Entry 8FOI (electron microscopy, 2.50 A resolution); this record covers chains J and K of the 9 polymer chains in the assembly.

== Chain J ==
Name: Heavy Chain of 8E3 Fab
From: Mus musculus
Notes: antibody fragment or engineered binder
Amino-acid sequence (223 residues; each row starts with the number of its first residue; a row labelled like 82A-82C holds insertion residues (82A, then the next letters in order)):
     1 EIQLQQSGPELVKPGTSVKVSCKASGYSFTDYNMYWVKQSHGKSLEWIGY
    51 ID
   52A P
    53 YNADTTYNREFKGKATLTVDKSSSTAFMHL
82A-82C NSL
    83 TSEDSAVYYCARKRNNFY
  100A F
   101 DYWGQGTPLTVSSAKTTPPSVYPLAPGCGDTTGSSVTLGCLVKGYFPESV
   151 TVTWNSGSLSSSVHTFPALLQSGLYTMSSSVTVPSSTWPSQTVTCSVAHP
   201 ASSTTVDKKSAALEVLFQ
Not modelled in the structure: 113-218
Cystine bridges: Cys-22/Cys-92

== Chain K ==
Name: Light Chain of 8E3-Fab
From: Mus musculus
Notes: antibody fragment or engineered binder
Amino-acid sequence (213 residues; each row starts with the number of its first residue):
     1 YIVMTQSPKSMSMSLGERVTLSCRASEYVGSYVSWYQQKPEQSPKLLIYG
    51 ASNRYTGVPDRFAGSGSATDFTLTITSVQAEDLADYHCGQTYNYPTFGGG
   101 TKLEIKRADAAPTVSIFPPSSEQLTSGGASVVCFLNNFYPKDINVKWKID
   151 GSERQNGVLNSWTDQDSKDSTYSMSSTLTLTKDEYERHNSYTCEATHKTS
   201 TSPIVKSFNRNEC
Not modelled in the structure: 106-213
Cystine bridges: Cys-23/Cys-88

== How chain J and chain K interact ==
Pairs across the interface (35):
  Tyr-35(J) with Pro-95(K), hydrophobic
  Gln-39(J) with Gln-38(K), hydrogen bond; His-87(K)
  Ser-44(J) with Phe-97(K), hydrogen bond (side chain-backbone); Gly-98(K), hydrogen bond (side chain-backbone)
  Leu-45(J) with Phe-97(K)
  Trp-47(J) with Tyr-94(K), hydrophobic; Pro-95(K)
  Thr-58(J) with Tyr-94(K)
  Asn-60(J) with Tyr-1(K)
  Arg-61(J) with Tyr-1(K), hydrogen bond (backbone-side chain)
  Tyr-91(J) with Gln-38(K), hydrogen bond; Gln-42(K); Ser-43(K)
  Lys-95(J) with Thr-91(K)
  Asn-98(J) with Tyr-32(K); Thr-91(K), hydrogen bond (backbone-side chain)
  Phe-99(J) with Ser-31(K); Tyr-32(K), hydrophobic; Ser-34(K); Gly-50(K); Thr-91(K), hydrogen bond (backbone-side chain)
  Tyr-100(J) with Tyr-36(K); Leu-46(K), hydrophobic; Tyr-49(K), hydrophobic
  Phe-100A(J) with Tyr-36(K), hydrogen bond (backbone-side chain); Thr-91(K); Pro-95(K), hydrophobic; Phe-97(K), hydrophobic
  Asp-101(J) with Tyr-55(K), hydrogen bond
  Trp-103(J) with Tyr-36(K); Pro-44(K); Phe-97(K), hydrophobic
  Gly-104(J) with Ser-43(K), hydrogen bond (backbone-side chain)
  Gln-105(J) with Ser-43(K)
Also at the interface, not in a pair above, chain J (25 interface residues in all): Val-37, Lys-43, Tyr-50, Tyr-59, Glu-62, Tyr-102, Gly-106
Also at the interface, not in a pair above, chain K (20 interface residues in all): Gly-99

== Summary ==
The interface between chain J and chain K involves 25 residues on one side and 20 on the other; the contacts
include 10 hydrogen bonds. Polar contacts include Gln-39(J)/Gln-38(K), Ser-44(J)/Phe-97(K) and
Ser-44(J)/Gly-98(K).
Chain J is Heavy Chain of 8E3 Fab and chain K is Light Chain of 8E3-Fab, both from Mus musculus; the
structure, Native GABA-A receptor from the mouse brain, alpha1-beta2-gamma2 subtype, in complex with GABA and
allopregnanolone, was determined by electron microscopy (same publication as 8G4N, 8G4O, 8G4X, 8G5F, 8G5G and
8G5H).
